8FCR - chains C and D of the 7 polymer chains in the assembly; structure by electron microscopy, 4.12 A resolution (low resolution: residue-level contacts below are approximate; hydrogen-bond / salt-bridge calls are withheld).

== Chain C (and D) ==
Molecule: Transitional endoplasmic reticulum ATPase
From: Homo sapiens
Notes: EC 3.6.4.6; chain D of this document is another copy of the same molecule, construct and numbering; everything in this record applies to it too
Reference sequence: P55072 (TERA_HUMAN); residues 1-806 here = UniProt positions 1-806
Sequence (806 residues; numbered 1 to 806; the number before each row is that of its first residue):
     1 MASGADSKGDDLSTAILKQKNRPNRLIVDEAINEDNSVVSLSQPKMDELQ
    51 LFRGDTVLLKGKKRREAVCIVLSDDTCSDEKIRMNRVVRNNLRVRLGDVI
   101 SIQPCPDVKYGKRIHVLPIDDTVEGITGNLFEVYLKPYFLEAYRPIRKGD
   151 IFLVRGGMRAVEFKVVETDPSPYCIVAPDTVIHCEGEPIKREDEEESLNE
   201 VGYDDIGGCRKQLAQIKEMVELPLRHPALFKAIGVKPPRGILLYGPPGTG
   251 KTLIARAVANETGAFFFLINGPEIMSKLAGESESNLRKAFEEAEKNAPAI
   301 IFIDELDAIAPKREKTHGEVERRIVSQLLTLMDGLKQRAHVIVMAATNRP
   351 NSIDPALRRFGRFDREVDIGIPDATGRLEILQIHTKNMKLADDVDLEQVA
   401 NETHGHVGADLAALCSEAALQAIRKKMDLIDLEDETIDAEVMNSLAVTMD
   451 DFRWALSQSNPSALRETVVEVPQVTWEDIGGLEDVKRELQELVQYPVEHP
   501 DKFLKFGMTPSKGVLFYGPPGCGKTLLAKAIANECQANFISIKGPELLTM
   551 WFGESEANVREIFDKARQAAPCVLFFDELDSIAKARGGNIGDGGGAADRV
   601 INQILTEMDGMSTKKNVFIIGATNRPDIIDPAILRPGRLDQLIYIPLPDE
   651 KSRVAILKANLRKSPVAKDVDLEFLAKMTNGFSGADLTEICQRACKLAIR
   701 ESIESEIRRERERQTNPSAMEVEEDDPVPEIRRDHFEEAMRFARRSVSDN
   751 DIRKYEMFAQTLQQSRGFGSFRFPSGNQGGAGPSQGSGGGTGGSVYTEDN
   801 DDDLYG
Not modelled in the structure: 1-22, 708-727, 764-806
Small-molecule neighbours:
  - ADP (adenosine-5'-diphosphate), molecule 1: D205, I206, G207, G208, G248, T249, G250, K251, T252, L253, I380, H384, G408, A409, A412
  - ADP, molecule 2: D478, I479, G480, G521, C522, G523, K524, T525, L526, D577, N624, I656, N660, G684, A685, T688
Curated features (UniProtKB/Swiss-Prot):
  - region: T797 to G806 (Interaction with UBXN6)
  - motif: D802 to G806 (PIM motif)
  - binding site (ATP): P247 to L253, N348, H384, G521 to L526
  - modified residue: A2 (N-acetylalanine), S3 (Phosphoserine), S7 (Phosphoserine), S13 (Phosphoserine), S37 (Phosphoserine), K315 (N6,N6,N6-trimethyllysine), T436 (Phosphothreonine), S462 (Phosphoserine), K502 (N6-acetyllysine), K505 (N6-acetyllysine), K668 (N6-acetyllysine), S702 (Phosphoserine), K754 (N6-acetyllysine), S770 (Phosphoserine), S775 (Phosphoserine), S787 (Phosphoserine), Y805 (Phosphotyrosine)
  - cross-link (Glycyl lysine isopeptide (Lys-Gly)): K8 (interchain with G-Cter in SUMO2), K18 (interchain with G-Cter in SUMO2)
  - natural variant: R95 (R95G: In IBMPFD1), G97 (G97E: In CMT2Y), I126 (I126F: In IBMPFD1; uncertain significance), R155 (R155C: In IBMPFD1; R155H: In FTDALS6 and IBMPFD1; R155L: In IBMPFD1; R155P: In IBMPFD1; R155S: In IBMPFD1), R159 (R159G: In FTDALS6; R159H: In IBMPFD1), A160 (A160T: In IBMPFD1; uncertain significance), E185 (E185K: In CMT2Y), R191 (R191Q: In FTDALS6 and IBMPFD1), L198 (L198W: In IBMPFD1), A232 (A232E: In IBMPFD1), I254 (I254F: In IBMPFD1; uncertain significance), I369 (I369T: In IBMPFD1; uncertain significance), 2 further natural variant entries in UniProt
  - mutagenesis: F52 to D55 (Abolishes interaction with NPLOC4; when associated with A-110), R53 (R53A: Minor effect on affinity for ATP and ADP), R86 (R86A: Strongly increased affinity for ATP. Strongly reduced affinity for ADP), Y110 (Y110A: Abolishes interaction with NPLOC4; when associated with 52-A--A-55), R113 to H115 (Severely reduced binding to DERL1), F131 (F131R: Severely reduced binding to DERL1), L140 (L140D: Severely reduced binding to DERL1), D179 (D179R: No effect on binding to DERL1), H183 (H183W: Severely reduced binding to DERL1), K251 (K251Q: Impairs ERAD degradation of HMGCR and does not inhibit interaction with RHBDD1; when associated with Q-524), E305 (E305Q: Defect in ubiquitin-dependent protein degradation by the proteasome; when associated with Q-578), K312 (K312A: Does not affect methylation by VCPKMT), 8 further mutagenesis entries in UniProt

== How chain C and chain D interact ==
Residue-residue contacts (111):
  R25(C) - D431(D)
  I27(C) - D428(D)
  I27(C) - L429(D)
  V99(C) - D431(D)
  Q215(C) - Q458(D)
  E218(C) - R424(D)
  E218(C) - W454(D)
  R225(C) - D428(D)
  H226(C) - E433(D)
  A228(C) - D434(D)
  A228(C) - E435(D)
  L229(C) - I423(D)
  L229(C) - M427(D)
  L229(C) - I437(D)
  F230(C) - L420(D)
  K231(C) - E124(D)
  K231(C) - R159(D)
  K231(C) - E435(D)
  A232(C) - G125(D)
  A232(C) - R159(D)
  A232(C) - I437(D)
  A232(C) - M442(D)
  I233(C) - M158(D)
  I233(C) - I423(D)
  I233(C) - I437(D)
  I233(C) - M442(D)
  G234(C) - M158(D)
  G234(C) - R159(D)
  V235(C) - M158(D)
  V235(C) - S416(D)
  V235(C) - A419(D)
  V235(C) - L420(D)
  K236(C) - L420(D)
  R313(C) - E305(D)
  R313(C) - D307(D)
  E319(C) - G318(D)
  E319(C) - E319(D)
  E319(C) - V320(D)
  R322(C) - T316(D)
  R322(C) - E321(D)
  R323(C) - M275(D)
  R323(C) - S276(D)
  R323(C) - K277(D)
  R323(C) - L278(D)
  S326(C) - P272(D)
  S326(C) - M275(D)
  S326(C) - S276(D)
  Q327(C) - S276(D)
  L329(C) - P272(D)
  T330(C) - P272(D)
  T330(C) - E273(D)
  R359(C) - D304(D)
  R359(C) - E305(D)
  F360(C) - A409(D)
  R362(C) - E305(D)
  R365(C) - E417(D)
  E491(C) - K696(D)
  E491(C) - R700(D)
  Y495(C) - I703(D)
  H499(C) - I703(D)
  H499(C) - E706(D)
  K502(C) - I699(D)
  K502(C) - S702(D)
  K502(C) - I703(D)
  K502(C) - E706(D)
  F503(C) - I699(D)
  K505(C) - K663(D)
  K505(C) - P665(D)
  F506(C) - S664(D)
  F506(C) - C695(D)
  F506(C) - A698(D)
  F506(C) - I699(D)
  F506(C) - V728(D)
  F506(C) - P729(D)
  F506(C) - E730(D)
  F506(C) - I731(D)
  G507(C) - K663(D)
  G507(C) - Q692(D)
  M508(C) - Q692(D)
  M508(C) - C695(D)
  M508(C) - K696(D)
  M508(C) - I699(D)
  T509(C) - Q692(D)
  D564(C) - R465(D)
  R567(C) - R465(D)
  G593(C) - R586(D)
  G593(C) - G587(D)
  G593(C) - I590(D)
  G593(C) - G591(D)
  G594(C) - A585(D)
  G594(C) - R586(D)
  G594(C) - G587(D)
  G595(C) - K584(D)
  G595(C) - A585(D)
  G595(C) - G587(D)
  A597(C) - A585(D)
  D598(C) - F552(D)
  R599(C) - F552(D)
  N602(C) - P545(D)
  N602(C) - L548(D)
  N602(C) - T549(D)
  N602(C) - F552(D)
  Q603(C) - T549(D)
  T606(C) - P545(D)
  T606(C) - T549(D)
  E607(C) - R465(D)
  K614(C) - E402(D)
  K615(C) - S459(D)
  K615(C) - N460(D)
  R638(C) - P545(D)
  Q763(C) - R744(D)
Other interface residues (no listed pair), chain C (62 interface residues in all): E80, L222, P237, P238, R560, R586, D592, D609
Other interface residues (no listed pair), chain D (70 interface residues in all): A308, M388, D592

== In short ==
The interface between chain C and chain D involves 62 residues on one side and 70 on the other. Bound to chain
C: ADP. Curated annotation (UniProt) lists 15 ATP-binding residues and 24 mutagenesis sites on chain C.
Chain C and chain D are both Transitional endoplasmic reticulum ATPase (Homo sapiens); the structure, Cryo-EM
structure of p97:UBXD1 H4-bound state, was determined by electron microscopy together with 8FCL, 8FCM, 8FCN,
8FCO, 8FCP, 8FCQ and 8FCT from the same study.
